1N6J - chains A and B of the 5 polymer chains in the assembly; structure by X-ray diffraction, 2.20 A resolution.

Chain A (and B):
Protein: Myocyte-specific enhancer factor 2B
Organism: Homo sapiens
Notes: fragment: residues 2-91, MADS-box/MEF2S domain; chain B of this document is another copy of the same molecule, construct and numbering; everything in this record applies to it too
Reference sequence: Q02080 (MEF2B_HUMAN); numbering as in UniProt (aligned over 2-94)
Amino-acid sequence (93 residues; each row starts with the number of its first residue):
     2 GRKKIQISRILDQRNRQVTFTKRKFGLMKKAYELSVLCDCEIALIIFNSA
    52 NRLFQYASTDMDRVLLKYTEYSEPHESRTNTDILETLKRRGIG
UniProt features mapped onto this chain:
  - DNA-binding region: Ala58 to Glu86 (Mef2-type)

Interface between chain A and chain B:
Contacting residue pairs - 146 pairs, chain A then chain B:
  Ile6(A) with Leu38(B), hydrophobic
  Gln7(A) with Leu38(B)
  Ile8(A) with Tyr33(B); Glu34(B); Val37(B)
  Ser9(A) with Val37(B); Leu38(B)
  Arg10(A) with Val37(B), hydrogen bond (backbone-backbone); Leu38(B)
  Ile11(A) with Leu38(B), hydrogen bond (backbone-backbone)
  Arg17(A) with Leu38(B); Cys39(B)
  Thr20(A) with Cys39(B)
  Phe21(A) with Cys39(B); Cys41(B), hydrophobic
  Arg24(A) with Glu34(B), salt bridge; Leu35(B); Leu38(B)
  Lys25(A) with Glu77(B), salt bridge
  Phe26(A) with Thr87(B)
  Leu28(A) with Leu28(B), hydrophobic; Ala32(B)
  Met29(A) with Glu77(B); Arg79(B); Ile84(B)
  Lys31(A) with Leu28(B)
  Ala32(A) with Leu28(B)
  Tyr33(A) with Ile8(B); Asn81(B); Ile84(B), hydrophobic; Leu85(B); Leu88(B), hydrophobic
  Glu34(A) with Ile8(B); Arg24(B), salt bridge
  Leu35(A) with Arg24(B)
  Ser36(A) with Asn81(B), hydrogen bond
  Val37(A) with Ile8(B); Ser9(B); Arg10(B)
  Leu38(A) with Ile6(B), hydrophobic; Gln7(B); Ser9(B); Arg10(B); Ile11(B), hydrogen bond (backbone-backbone); Arg17(B); Arg24(B)
  Cys39(A) with Arg17(B); Phe21(B)
  Asp40(A) with Ser50(B), hydrogen bond (backbone-backbone)
  Cys41(A) with Phe21(B), hydrophobic; Phe48(B); Asn49(B)
  Glu42(A) with Ile46(B); Ile47(B); Phe48(B), hydrogen bond (backbone-backbone)
  Ile43(A) with Leu45(B), hydrophobic; Ile46(B); Ile47(B), hydrophobic
  Ala44(A) with Ala44(B); Leu45(B); Ile46(B), hydrogen bond (backbone-backbone)
  Leu45(A) with Ile43(B), hydrophobic; Ala44(B); Leu45(B), hydrophobic
  Ile46(A) with Glu42(B); Ile43(B); Ala44(B), hydrogen bond (backbone-backbone); Leu66(B), hydrophobic; Tyr69(B), hydrophobic
  Ile47(A) with Glu42(B)
  Phe48(A) with Cys41(B); Glu42(B), hydrogen bond (backbone-backbone); Val65(B); Lys68(B); Tyr69(B), hydrophobic; Tyr72(B), hydrophobic
  Asn49(A) with Cys41(B)
  Ser50(A) with Asp40(B)
  Asn52(A) with Lys68(B), hydrogen bond; Tyr72(B), hydrogen bond (backbone-side chain)
  Arg53(A) with His76(B)
  Leu54(A) with Tyr69(B), hydrophobic; Tyr72(B), hydrophobic; Pro75(B), hydrophobic; His76(B), hydrogen bond (backbone-backbone); Glu77(B), hydrogen bond (backbone-backbone)
  Phe55(A) with His76(B); Glu77(B)
  Gln56(A) with Tyr69(B), hydrogen bond; Pro75(B); Glu77(B), hydrogen bond (backbone-backbone); Ser78(B), hydrogen bond; Arg79(B), hydrogen bond (backbone-backbone)
  Tyr57(A) with Arg79(B); Asn81(B), hydrogen bond; Ile84(B), hydrophobic
  Ala58(A) with Arg79(B), hydrogen bond (backbone-backbone); Thr80(B), hydrogen bond (backbone-side chain); Asn81(B)
  Ser59(A) with Thr80(B), hydrogen bond (backbone-side chain); Asn81(B)
  Thr60(A) with Thr80(B), hydrogen bond (backbone-side chain)
  Met62(A) with Tyr69(B)
  Val65(A) with Phe48(B)
  Leu66(A) with Ile46(B), hydrophobic; Tyr69(B), hydrophobic
  Lys68(A) with Phe48(B); Asn52(B), hydrogen bond
  Tyr69(A) with Ile46(B), hydrophobic; Phe48(B), hydrophobic; Leu54(B), hydrophobic; Gln56(B), hydrogen bond; Met62(B); Leu66(B), hydrophobic
  Tyr72(A) with Phe48(B), hydrophobic; Asn52(B), hydrogen bond (side chain-backbone); Leu54(B), hydrophobic
  Pro75(A) with Leu54(B), hydrophobic; Gln56(B)
  His76(A) with Arg53(B); Leu54(B), hydrogen bond (backbone-backbone)
  Glu77(A) with Lys25(B), salt bridge; Met29(B); Leu54(B), hydrogen bond (backbone-backbone); Phe55(B); Gln56(B), hydrogen bond (backbone-backbone)
  Ser78(A) with Gln56(B), hydrogen bond
  Arg79(A) with Met29(B); Gln56(B), hydrogen bond (backbone-backbone); Tyr57(B); Ala58(B), hydrogen bond (backbone-backbone)
  Thr80(A) with Ala58(B), hydrogen bond (side chain-backbone); Ser59(B), hydrogen bond (side chain-backbone); Thr60(B), hydrogen bond (side chain-backbone)
  Asn81(A) with Tyr33(B); Ser36(B), hydrogen bond; Tyr57(B), hydrogen bond; Ala58(B); Ser59(B)
  Ile84(A) with Met29(B); Tyr33(B), hydrophobic; Tyr57(B), hydrophobic
  Leu85(A) with Tyr33(B)
  Thr87(A) with Phe26(B)
  Leu88(A) with Tyr33(B), hydrophobic
  Arg91(A) with Phe26(B)
Also at the interface, not in a pair above, chain A (63 interface residues in all): Lys30, Glu74
Also at the interface, not in a pair above, chain B (62 interface residues in all): Thr20, Lys30, Lys31, Glu74

Summary:
63 residues of chain A and 62 residues of chain B are in contact; the contacts include 36 hydrogen bonds and 4
salt bridges. Polar pairs include Arg24(A)-Glu34(B), Lys25(A)-Glu77(B) and Ser36(A)-Asn81(B).
Both chains are Myocyte-specific enhancer factor 2B (Homo sapiens). Entry 1N6J (Structural basis of
sequence-specific recruitment of histone deacetylases by Myocyte Enhancer Factor-2) was determined by X-ray
diffraction.
